5MLR - chain A; structure by X-ray diffraction, 1.46 A resolution.

[Chain A]
Name: Progesterone 5-beta-reductase
Organism: Plantago major
Notes: EC 1.1.1.145
Reference sequence: D6N9X1 (D6N9X1_PLAMJ); residues 1-389 here = UniProt positions 1-389
Sequence (411 residues; numbered -21 to 389; the number before each row is that of its first residue; numbers below 1 keep their minus sign (Met-21 is residue -21)):
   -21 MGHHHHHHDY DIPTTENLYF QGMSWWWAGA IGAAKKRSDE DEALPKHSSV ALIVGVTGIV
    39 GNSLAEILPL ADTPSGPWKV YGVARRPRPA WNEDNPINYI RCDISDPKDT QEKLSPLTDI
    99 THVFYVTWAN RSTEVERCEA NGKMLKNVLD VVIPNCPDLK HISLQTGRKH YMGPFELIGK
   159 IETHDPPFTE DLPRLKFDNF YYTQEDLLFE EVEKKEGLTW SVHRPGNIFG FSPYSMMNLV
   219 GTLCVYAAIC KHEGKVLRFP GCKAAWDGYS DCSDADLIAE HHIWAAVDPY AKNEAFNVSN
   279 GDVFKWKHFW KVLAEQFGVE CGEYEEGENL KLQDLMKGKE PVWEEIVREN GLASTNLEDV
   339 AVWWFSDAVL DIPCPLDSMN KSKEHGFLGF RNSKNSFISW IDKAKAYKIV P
Not modelled in the structure: -21 to 25
Differences from the reference sequence: initiating methionine (-21); expression tag (-20 to 0); engineered mutation Met150 (Val in D6N9X1)
Bound ions: Na+ near Asp252 (its only coordinating residue here)
Small-molecule neighbours:
  - Geranaldehyde (GRQ), molecule 1: Lys147, Phe153, Ile156, Asn205, Met215, Phe343, Ala346, Val347, Asp349, Ile350
  - Geranaldehyde (GRQ), molecule 2: Lys147, Met150, Phe153, Ile156, Asn205, Met215, Phe343, Ala346, Val347, Ile350, Pro351, Cys352, Pro353
  - Geranaldehyde (GRQ), molecule 3: Lys147, Met150, Phe153, Ile156, Asn205, Met215, Phe343, Ala346, Val347, Asp349, Ile350, Pro351, Cys352, Pro353
  - NADP (NAP; NADP nicotinamide-adenine-dinucleotide phosphate): Gly33, Val34, Thr35, Gly36, Ile37, Val38, Val61, Ala62, Arg63, Arg64, Cys80, Asp81, Ile82, Ser83, Val104, Thr105, Trp106, Met122, Gln143, Thr144, Gly145, Lys147, Phe178, Tyr179, Pro203, Gly204, Asn205, Ile206, Ser213, Met214, Met215, Phe343
What the authors report for this chain:
  - binding site for Geranaldehyde: Asn205
  - specificity-determining residues: Arg146, Asn205 (by similarity / conservation)
  - catalytic residues: Lys147
  - catalytic residues: Tyr179 (proposed by the authors, not directly observed)
  - mutagenesis - K147A, K147M: abolished catalytic activity
  - mutagenesis - N205D: increased catalytic activity
  - mutagenesis - Y179F: abolished expression
  - mutagenesis - P353F: decreased expression
  - mutagenesis - A346V/I350N: unchanged catalytic activity on progesterone

[Summary]
Chain A binds 3 copies of Geranaldehyde and NADP. From the paper: catalytic residues Lys147 and Tyr179; K147A
and K147M abolish catalytic activity; 6 substitutions were tested in all.
Chain A is Progesterone 5-beta-reductase (Plantago major); the structure, Plantago Major multifunctional
oxidoreductase V150M mutant in complex with citral and NADP+, was determined by X-ray diffraction together
with 6GSD, 5MLH and 5MLM from the same study.
